3H3N - chains X and O; structure by X-ray diffraction, 1.73 A resolution.

Chain X (and O):
Molecule: Glycerol kinase
Organism: Enterococcus casseliflavus
Notes: EC 2.7.1.30; chain O of this document is another copy of the same molecule, construct and numbering; everything in this record applies to it too
UniProtKB: O34153 (GLPK_ENTCA); residue numbers follow UniProt; this construct covers 1-506
Amino-acid sequence (506 residues; each row starts with the number of its first residue):
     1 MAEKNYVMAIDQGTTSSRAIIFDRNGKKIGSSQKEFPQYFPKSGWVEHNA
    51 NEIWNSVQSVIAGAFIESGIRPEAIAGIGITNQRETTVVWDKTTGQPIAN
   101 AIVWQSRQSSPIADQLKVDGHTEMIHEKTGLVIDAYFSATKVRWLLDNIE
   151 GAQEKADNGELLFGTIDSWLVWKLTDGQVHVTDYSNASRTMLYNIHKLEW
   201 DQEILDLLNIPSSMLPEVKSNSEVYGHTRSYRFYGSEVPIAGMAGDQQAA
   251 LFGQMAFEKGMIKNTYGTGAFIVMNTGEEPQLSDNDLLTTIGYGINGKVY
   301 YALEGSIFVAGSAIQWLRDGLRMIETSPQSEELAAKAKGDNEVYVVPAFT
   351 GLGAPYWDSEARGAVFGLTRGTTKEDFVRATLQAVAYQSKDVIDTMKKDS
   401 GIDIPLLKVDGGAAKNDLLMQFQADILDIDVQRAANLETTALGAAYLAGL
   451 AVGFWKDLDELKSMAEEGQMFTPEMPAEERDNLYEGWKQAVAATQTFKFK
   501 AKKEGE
Disordered / not traced: 1, 503-506
Construct notes: engineered mutation R232 (His in O34153)
Curated features (UniProtKB/Swiss-Prot):
  - binding site (ADP): T14, R18, T268, G311, G412, N416
  - binding site (ATP): T14, T15, S16, T268, G311, Q315, G412
  - binding site (sn-glycerol 3-phosphate): T14, R84, E85, Y136, D246
  - binding site (glycerol): R84, E85, Y136, D246, Q247
What the authors report for this chain:
  - binding site for glycerol: R84, E85, W104, Y136, D246, F271
  - conformationally variable residues (loop rearrangement, side-chain flip): R18, E67, Y225 to I240, E331, K415, E438
  - catalytic residues: R18 (proposed by the authors, not directly observed)
  - self-association interface (contacts with another copy of this molecule): N55, Q58, S59, A62, R71, D176
  - contacts within the chain: D176-R229, D176-R232 (hydrogen bond), F65-F233 (hydrophobic contact)
  - mutagenesis - H232R: increased catalytic activity (citing earlier work)
  - allosteric site: N49 to G69 (proposed by the authors, not directly observed)

Chain X / chain O interface:
Contacting residue pairs - 12 pairs, chain X then chain O:
  N55(X) - I66(O)
  Q58(X) - I66(O)
  S59(X) - I66(O)
  A62(X) - A62(O)  hydrophobic
  I66(X) - N55(O)
  I66(X) - Q58(O)
  I66(X) - S59(O)
  I66(X) - Y234(O)
  R71(X) - Y231(O)
  Y231(X) - R71(O)
  Y234(X) - Y234(O)  hydrophobic
  Y234(X) - G235(O)
Interface features reported in the paper:
  - pairs named by the authors: R71(X)-Y231(O)

Summary:
The interface between chain X and chain O involves 8 residues on one side and 9 on the other. The paper
describes a contact between R71(X) and Y231(O). From the paper: the catalytic residue R18(X); H232R of chain X
increases catalytic activity.
Both chains are Glycerol kinase (Enterococcus casseliflavus). Entry 3H3N (Glycerol Kinase H232R with Glycerol)
was determined by X-ray diffraction (same publication as 3H3O, 3H45, 3H46, 3D7E and 3FLC).
